PDB entry 2QYL | X-ray diffraction, 1.95 A resolution | chain A

== Chain A ==
Molecule: Phosphodiesterase 4B, cAMP-specific
Source organism: Homo sapiens
Notes: fragment: the catalytic domain of PDE4B2B with residues 152-487
UniProtKB: Q5T3Z8 (Q5T3Z8_HUMAN); residue numbers follow UniProt; this construct covers 152-487
Chain sequence (337 residues; numbered 151 to 487; the number before each row is that of its first residue):
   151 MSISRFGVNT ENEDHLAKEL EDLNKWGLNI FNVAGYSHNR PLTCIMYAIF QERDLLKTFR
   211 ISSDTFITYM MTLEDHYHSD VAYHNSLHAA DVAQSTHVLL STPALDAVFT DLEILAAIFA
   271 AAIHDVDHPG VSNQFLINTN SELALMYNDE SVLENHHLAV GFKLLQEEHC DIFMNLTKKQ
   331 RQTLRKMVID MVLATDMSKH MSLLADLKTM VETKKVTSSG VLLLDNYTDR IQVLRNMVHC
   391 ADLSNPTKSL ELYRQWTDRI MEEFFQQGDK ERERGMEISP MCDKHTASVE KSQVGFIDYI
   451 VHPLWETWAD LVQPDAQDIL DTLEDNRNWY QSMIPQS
Not modelled in the structure: 486-487
Sequence notes: initiating methionine (151)
Bound ions: Mg2+ site 1: His-228, Asp-277; Zn2+: His-238, His-274, Asp-275, Asp-392; Mg2+ site 2 near Asp-275 (its only coordinating residue here)
Ligand contacts: NPV (4-[8-(3-nitrophenyl)-1,7-naphthyridin-6-yl]benzoic acid): Tyr-233, His-234, Met-347, Asn-395, Trp-406, Thr-407, Ile-410, Phe-414, Met-431, Ser-442, Gln-443, Phe-446, Ile-450

== In short ==
Bound to chain A: compound NPV. His-228 and Asp-277 form the Mg2+ site 1. The Zn2+ site is built by His-238,
His-274, Asp-275 and Asp-392.
Chain A is Phosphodiesterase 4B, cAMP-specific (Homo sapiens); the structure, Crystal structure of PDE4B2B in
complex with inhibitor NPV, was determined by X-ray diffraction (same publication as 2QYK, 2QYM and 2QYN).
